PDB entry 1HLF | X-ray diffraction, 2.26 A resolution | chain A

# Chain A
Molecule: Glycogen phosphorylase
Source organism: Oryctolagus cuniculus
Notes: EC 2.4.1.1
Reference sequence: P00489 (PHS2_RABIT); numbering as in UniProt (aligned over 1-842)
Amino-acid sequence (842 residues; each row starts with the number of its first residue):
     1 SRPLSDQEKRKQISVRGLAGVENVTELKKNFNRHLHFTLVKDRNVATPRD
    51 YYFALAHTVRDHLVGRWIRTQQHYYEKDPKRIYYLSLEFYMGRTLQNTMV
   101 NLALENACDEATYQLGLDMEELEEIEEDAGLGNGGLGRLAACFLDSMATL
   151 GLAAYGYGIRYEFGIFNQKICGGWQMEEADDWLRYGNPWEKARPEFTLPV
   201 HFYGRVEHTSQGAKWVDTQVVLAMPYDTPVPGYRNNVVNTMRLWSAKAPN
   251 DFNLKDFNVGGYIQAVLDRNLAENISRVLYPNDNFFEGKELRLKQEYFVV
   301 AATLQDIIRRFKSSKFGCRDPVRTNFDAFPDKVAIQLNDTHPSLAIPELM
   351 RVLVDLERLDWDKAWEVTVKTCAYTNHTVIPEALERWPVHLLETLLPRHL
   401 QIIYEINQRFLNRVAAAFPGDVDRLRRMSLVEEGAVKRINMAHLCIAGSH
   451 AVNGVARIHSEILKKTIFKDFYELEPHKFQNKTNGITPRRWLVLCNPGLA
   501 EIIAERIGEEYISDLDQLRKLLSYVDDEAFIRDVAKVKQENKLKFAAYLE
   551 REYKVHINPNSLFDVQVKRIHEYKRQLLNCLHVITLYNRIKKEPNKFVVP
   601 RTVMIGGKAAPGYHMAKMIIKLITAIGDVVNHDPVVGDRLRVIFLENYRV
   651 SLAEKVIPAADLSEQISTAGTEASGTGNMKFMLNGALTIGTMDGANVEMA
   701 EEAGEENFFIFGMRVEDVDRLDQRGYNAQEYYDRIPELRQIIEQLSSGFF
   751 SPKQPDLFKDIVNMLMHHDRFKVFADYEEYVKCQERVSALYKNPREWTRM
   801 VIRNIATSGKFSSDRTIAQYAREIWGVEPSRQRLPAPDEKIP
Unresolved in the structure: 1-12
Glycans and other covalent adducts: pyridoxal phosphate (PLP) linked to Lys-680
UniProt features mapped onto this chain:
  - modified residue: Ser-747 (Phosphoserine)

# In short
Chain A is Glycogen phosphorylase (Oryctolagus cuniculus); the structure, Binding of
glucopyranosylidene-spiro-thiohydantoin to glycogen phosphorylase B: kinetic and crystallographic stud, was
determined by X-ray diffraction together with 1GGN from the same study.
